8VPK - chains A and C of the 35 polymer chains in the assembly; structure by electron microscopy, 2.63 A resolution.

Chain A:
Molecule: 23S ribosomal RNA
Organism: Mycolicibacterium smegmatis MC2 155
Sequence (3120 nucleotides; each row starts with the number of its first residue):
     1 UAAGUGUUUAAGGGCGCAUGGUGGAUGCCUUGGCACUGGGAGCCGAUGAA
    51 GGACGUAGGAGGCUGCGAUAAGCCUCGGGGAGCUGUCAACCGAGCGUUGA
   101 UCCGAGGAUGUCCGAAUGGGGAAACCCGGCACGAGUGAUGUCGUGUCACC
   151 AGGCGCUGAAUAUAUAGGCGUCUGGGGGGAACGCGGGGAAGUGAAACAUC
   201 UCAGUACCCGUAGGAAGAGAAAACAAAAUGUGAUUCCGUGAGUAGUGGCG
   251 AGCGAAAGCGGAGGAUGGCUAAACCGUAUGCAUGUGAUACCGGGUAGGGG
   301 UUGUGUGUGCGGGGUUGUGGGACCUAUCUUUCCGGCUCUACCUGGCUGGA
   351 GGGCAGUGAGAAAAUGUUGUGGUUAGCGGAAAUGGCUUGGGAUGGCCUGC
   401 CGUAGACGGUGAGAGCCCGGUACGUGAAAACCCGACGUCUGUCUUGAUGG
   451 UGUUCCCGAGUAGCAGCGGGCCCGUGGAAUCUGCUGUGAAUCUGCCGGGA
   501 CCACCCGGUAAGCCUGAAUACUUCCCAGUGACCGAUAGCGGAUUAGUACC
   551 GUGAGGGAAUGGUGAAAAGUACCCCGGGAGGGGAGUGAAAGAGUACCUGA
   601 AACCGUGCGCUUACAAUCCGUCAGAGCCCUCGACGUGUCGUGGGGUGAUG
   651 GCGUGCCUUUUGAAGAAUGAGCCUGCGAGUCAGGGACAUGUCGCGAGGUU
   701 AACCCGGGUGGGGUAGCCGCAGCGAAAGCGAGUCUGAAUAGGGCGUAUCC
   751 ACACAAGAGUGUGUGGUGUAGUGGUGUGUUCUGGACCCGAAGCGGAGUGA
   801 UCUACCCAUGGCCAGGGUGAAGCGCGGGUAAGACCGCGUGGAGGCCCGAA
   851 CCCACUUAGGUUGAAGACUGAGGGGAUGAGCUGUGGGUAGGGGUGAAAGG
   901 CCAAUCAAACUCCGUGAUAGCUGGUUCUCCCCGAAAUGCAUUUAGGUGCA
   951 GCGUCGCAUGUUUCUUGCCGGAGGUAGAGCUACUGGAUGGCCGAUGGGCC
  1001 CCACAGGGUUACUGACGUCAGCCAAACUCCGAAUGCCGGUAAGUCCAAGA
  1051 GUGCGGCAGUGAGACGGCGGGGGAUAAGCUCCGUGCGUCGAGAGGGAAAC
  1101 AGCCCAGAUCGCCGGCUAAGGCCCCUAAGCGUGUGCUAAGUGGAAAAGGA
  1151 UGUGCAGUCGCGAAGACAACCAGGAGGUUGGCUUAGAAGCAGCCACCCUU
  1201 GAAAGAGUGCGUAAUAGCUCACUGGUCAAGUGAUUGUGCGCCGAUAAUGU
  1251 AGCGGGGCUCAAGCACACCGCCGAAGCCGCGGCAGCCAACGUGUUGGCUG
  1301 GGUAGGGGAGCGUCCUGCAUCCGGUGAAGCCGCCGAGUGAUCGAGUGGUG
  1351 GAGGGUGUGGGAGUGAGAAUGCAGGCAUGAGUAGCGAUUAGGCAAGUGAG
  1401 AACCUUGCCCGCCGAAAGACCAAGGGUUCCUGGGCCAGGCCAGUCCGCCC
  1451 AGGGUGAGUCGGGACCUAAGGCGAGGCCGACAGGCGUAGUCGAUGGACAA
  1501 CGGGUUGAUAUUCCCGUACCCGUGUAUGUGCGUCCAUGAUGAAUCAGCGG
  1551 UACUAACCAUCCAAAACCACCGUGACCGCACCUUUCGGGGUGUGGCGUUG
  1601 GUGGGGCUGCAUGGGACCUUCGUUGGUAGUAGUCAAGCGAUGGGGUGACG
  1651 CAGGAAGGUAGCCGUACCGGUCAGUGGUAAUACCGGGGUAAGCCUGUAGG
  1701 GAGUCAGAUAGGUAAAUCCGUCUGGCAUAUAUCCUGAGAGGUGAUGCAUA
  1751 GCCGAGUGAGGCGAAUUCGGUGAUCCUAUGCUGCCGAGAAAAGCCUCUAG
  1801 CGAGGACAUACACGGCCCGUACCCCAAACCAACACAGGUGGUCAGGUAGA
  1851 GAAUACUAAGGCGUACGAGUGAACUAUGGUUAAGGAACUCGGCAAAAUGC
  1901 CCCCGUAACUUCGGGAGAAGGGGGACCCACAUGGCGUGUAAGCCUUUACG
  1951 GCCCAAGCGUGAGUGGGUGGCACAAACCAGUGAGAAGCGACUGUUUACUA
  2001 AAAACACAGGUCCGUGCGAAGUCGCAAGACGAUGUAUACGGACUGACGCC
  2051 UGCCCGGUGCUGGAAGGUUAAGAGGACCCGUUAACUCCCUUUGGGGGUGA
  2101 AGCGGAGAAUUUAAGCCCCAGUAAACGGCGGUGGUAACUAUAACCAUCCU
  2151 AAGGUAGCGAAAUUCCUUGUCGGGUAAGUUCCGACCUGCACGAAUGGCGU
  2201 AACGACUUCUCAACUGUCUCAACCAUAGACUCGGCGAAAUUGCACUACGA
  2251 GUAAAGAUGCUCGUUACGCGCGGCAGGACGAAAAGACCCCGGGACCUUCA
  2301 CUACAACUUGGUAUUGGUGCUCGAUACGGUUUGUGUAGGAUAGGUGGGAG
  2351 ACUGUGAAGCUCACACGCCAGUGUGGGUGGAGUCGUUGUUGAAAUACCAC
  2401 UCUGAUCGUAUUGGGCCUCUAACCUCGGACCGUAUAUCCGGUUCAGGGAC
  2451 AGUGCCUGGUGGGUAGUUUAACUGGGGCGGUUGCCUCCUAAAAUGUAACG
  2501 GAGGCGCCCAAAGGUUCCCUCAACCUGGACGGCAAUCAGGUGUUGAGUGU
  2551 AAGUGCACAAGGGAGCUUGACUGCGAGACGGACAUGUCGAGCAGGGACGA
  2601 AAGUCGGGACUAGUGAUCCGGCACCUCUGAGUGGAAGGGGUGUCGCUCAA
  2651 CGGAUAAAAGGUACCCCGGGGAUAACAGGCUGAUCUUCCCCAAGAGUCCA
  2701 UAUCGACGGGAUGGUUUGGCACCUCGAUGUCGGCUCGUCGCAUCCUGGGG
  2751 CUGGAGCAGGUCCCAAGGGUUGGGCUGUUCGCCCAUUAAAGCGGCACGCG
  2801 AGCUGGGUUUAGAACGUCGUGAGACAGUUCGGUCUCUAUCCGCCGCGCGC
  2851 GUCAGAAGCUUGAGGAAACCUGUCCCUAGUACGAGAGGACCGGGACGGAC
  2901 GAACCUCUGGUAUACCAGUUGUCCCACCAGGGGCACGGCUGGAUAGCCAC
  2951 GUUCGGACAGGAUAACCGCUGAAAGCAUCUAAGCGGGAAACCUCUUCCAA
  3001 GACCAGGCUUCUCACCCUCUAGGAGGGAUAAGGCCCCCCGCAGACCACGG
  3051 GAUUGAUAGACCAGACCUGGAAGCCUAGUAAUAGGUGCAGGGAACUGGCA
  3101 CUAACCGGCCGAAAACUUAC
Disordered / not traced: 1, 1546-1619, 2056-2152
Small-molecule neighbours: erythromycin a (ERY): U861, A2282, A2283, A2286, A2727, G2729, U2833, C2834, U2835
What the authors report for this chain:
  - binding site for erythromycin a: A2282, U2835

Chain C:
Name: 50S ribosomal protein L2
Organism: Mycolicibacterium smegmatis MC2 155
UniProtKB: A0QSD4 (RL2_MYCS2); numbering as in UniProt (aligned over 1-278)
Chain sequence (278 residues; row label = number of the first residue in the row):
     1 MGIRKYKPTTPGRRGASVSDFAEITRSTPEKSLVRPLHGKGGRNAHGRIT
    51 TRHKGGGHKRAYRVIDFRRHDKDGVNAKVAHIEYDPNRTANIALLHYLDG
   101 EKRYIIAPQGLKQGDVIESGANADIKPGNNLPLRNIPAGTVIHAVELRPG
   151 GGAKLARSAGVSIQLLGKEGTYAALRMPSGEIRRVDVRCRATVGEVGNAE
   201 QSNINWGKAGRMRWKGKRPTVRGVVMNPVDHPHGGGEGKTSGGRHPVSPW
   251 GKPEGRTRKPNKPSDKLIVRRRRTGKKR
Disordered / not traced: 1, 277-278

How chain A and chain C interact:
Residue-residue contacts (285; chain A residue first):
  C805(A) with Arg43(C), hydrogen bond to the sugar; Arg218(C), hydrogen bond to the phosphate
  C806(A) with Lys40(C), sugar contact; Gly41(C), sugar contact; Arg43(C), hydrogen bond to the sugar; Gly55(C), phosphate contact; Gly56(C), phosphate contact; Arg213(C), salt bridge to the phosphate; Arg218(C), salt bridge to the phosphate
  C807(A) with His38(C), sugar contact; Gly39(C), sugar contact; Gly41(C), sugar contact; Gly55(C), phosphate contact; Gly56(C), hydrogen bond to the phosphate
  A808(A) with His38(C), phosphate contact; Gly39(C), hydrogen bond to the phosphate
  U809(A) with Lys59(C), salt bridge to the phosphate
  A820(A) with Lys7(C), phosphate contact; Thr9(C), sugar contact
  A821(A) with Lys7(C), salt bridge to the phosphate
  A842(A) with Thr9(C), base contact; Arg13(C), hydrogen bond to the sugar
  G843(A) with Thr10(C), hydrogen bond to the phosphate; Arg13(C), sugar contact
  G844(A) with Thr10(C), phosphate contact; Gly12(C), phosphate contact; Arg13(C), salt bridge to the phosphate; Lys208(C), salt bridge to the phosphate; Ala209(C), hydrogen bond to the base; Gly210(C), hydrogen bond to the base
  C845(A) with Thr10(C), sugar contact
  A879(A) with Lys208(C), salt bridge to the phosphate; Ala209(C), base contact; Gly210(C), phosphate contact; Arg213(C), hydrogen bond to the base; Trp214(C), hydrogen bond to the phosphate
  G887(A) with Arg43(C), base contact; Gly47(C), sugar contact
  U888(A) with His46(C), sugar contact; Gly47(C), sugar contact; Arg48(C), hydrogen bond to the phosphate
  A889(A) with Arg48(C), salt bridge to the phosphate
  G890(A) with Arg48(C), salt bridge to the phosphate
  G892(A) with Arg48(C), hydrogen bond to the sugar
  G893(A) with Arg48(C), salt bridge to the phosphate
  U894(A) with Arg43(C), phosphate contact; Gly47(C), phosphate contact; Arg48(C), phosphate contact; Ile49(C), hydrogen bond to the phosphate
  G895(A) with Ile49(C), phosphate contact; Arg218(C), salt bridge to the phosphate; Asp230(C), hydrogen bond to the base
  A896(A) with Arg213(C), base contact; Arg218(C), salt bridge to the phosphate; Pro219(C), sugar contact; Val221(C), sugar contact
  A897(A) with Val221(C), sugar contact; Val225(C), sugar contact; Met226(C), base contact; Asp230(C), base contact
  G899(A) with Asn227(C), hydrogen bond to the phosphate; Val229(C), base contact
  A908(A) with Val229(C), base contact
  A1469(A) with His38(C), salt bridge to the phosphate
  G1470(A) with His38(C), salt bridge to the phosphate
  G1484(A) with His46(C), sugar contact
  G1486(A) with Ala45(C), phosphate contact
  U1646(A) with Ser32(C), phosphate contact
  G1647(A) with Lys31(C), base contact
  A1648(A) with Lys31(C), hydrogen bond to the base
  G1650(A) with His58(C), sugar contact
  G1711(A) with Asp99(C), base contact; Gly100(C), base contact; Glu101(C), hydrogen bond to the sugar
  G1720(A) with Asp99(C), hydrogen bond to the base; Gly100(C), hydrogen bond to the sugar; Lys102(C), hydrogen bond to the phosphate
  U1721(A) with His96(C), phosphate contact; Tyr97(C), sugar contact; Leu98(C), sugar contact; Gly100(C), sugar contact; Lys102(C), salt bridge to the phosphate
  C1722(A) with Lys78(C), salt bridge to the phosphate; Leu98(C), sugar contact
  C1784(A) with Arg4(C), phosphate contact
  C1785(A) with Arg4(C), salt bridge to the phosphate; Tyr6(C), sugar contact; Val18(C), sugar contact; Phe21(C), phosphate contact
  G1786(A) with Val18(C), phosphate contact; His58(C), base contact; Arg211(C), salt bridge to the phosphate; Trp214(C), stacking on the base
  A1787(A) with Phe21(C), base contact; Ser27(C), base contact; His58(C), sugar contact; Lys59(C), sugar contact; Arg60(C), salt bridge to the phosphate; Arg63(C), hydrogen bond to the sugar; Tyr84(C), stacking on the base; Pro86(C), sugar contact
  G1788(A) with His58(C), hydrogen bond to the base; Lys59(C), phosphate contact; Arg60(C), sugar contact; Ala61(C), hydrogen bond to the phosphate; Arg63(C), salt bridge to the phosphate; Pro86(C), phosphate contact
  A1789(A) with Pro36(C), phosphate contact
  A1790(A) with Pro36(C), phosphate contact
  U1911(A) with Arg14(C), hydrogen bond to the sugar
  C1912(A) with Pro8(C), phosphate contact
  G1913(A) with Pro8(C), base contact; Thr9(C), sugar contact; Arg14(C), hydrogen bond to the base
  A1990(A) with Pro11(C), hydrogen bond to the base
  C1991(A) with Pro11(C), base contact
  C2005(A) with Arg222(C), salt bridge to the phosphate; Val225(C), sugar contact
  A2006(A) with Pro219(C), phosphate contact; Thr220(C), hydrogen bond to the phosphate; Val221(C), phosphate contact; Arg222(C), salt bridge to the phosphate
  C2007(A) with Ala209(C), hydrogen bond to the sugar; Pro219(C), phosphate contact; Thr220(C), hydrogen bond to the phosphate
  A2008(A) with Asn205(C), hydrogen bond to the sugar; Trp206(C), hydrogen bond to the phosphate; Gly207(C), hydrogen bond to the sugar; Lys208(C), sugar contact; Ala209(C), sugar contact; Met212(C), phosphate contact
  G2009(A) with Ile204(C), phosphate contact; Asn205(C), sugar contact; Trp206(C), hydrogen bond to the phosphate
  C2013(A) with Glu254(C), sugar contact
  G2014(A) with Gly255(C), sugar contact; Arg256(C), phosphate contact; Thr257(C), hydrogen bond to the sugar; Arg272(C), salt bridge to the phosphate; Thr274(C), phosphate contact
  U2015(A) with Arg256(C), phosphate contact; Thr257(C), sugar contact; Arg258(C), hydrogen bond to the phosphate; Arg271(C), salt bridge to the phosphate; Arg272(C), salt bridge to the phosphate
  G2016(A) with Lys154(C), base contact; Leu155(C), base contact; Ala156(C), base contact; Met177(C), base contact; Pro178(C), base contact; Ser179(C), hydrogen bond to the base; Glu181(C), hydrogen bond to the sugar; Arg183(C), hydrogen bond to the phosphate; Arg258(C), salt bridge to the phosphate; Ile268(C), sugar contact
  C2017(A) with Leu147(C), sugar contact; Lys154(C), sugar contact; Arg183(C), salt bridge to the phosphate; Arg258(C), salt bridge to the phosphate; Lys262(C), salt bridge to the phosphate; Ser264(C), hydrogen bond to the phosphate
  G2018(A) with Lys154(C), phosphate contact
  A2020(A) with Thr257(C), hydrogen bond to the sugar
  G2021(A) with Thr50(C), hydrogen bond to the base; Thr51(C), hydrogen bond to the base; Thr257(C), phosphate contact
  U2022(A) with Ile49(C), sugar contact; Thr50(C), hydrogen bond to the sugar; Trp250(C), phosphate contact; Lys252(C), phosphate contact
  C2023(A) with Asn44(C), hydrogen bond to the base; His46(C), hydrogen bond to the sugar; Arg48(C), hydrogen bond to the phosphate; Thr50(C), sugar contact; Trp250(C), phosphate contact
  G2024(A) with His46(C), sugar contact
  G2028(A) with Asn44(C), base contact; His46(C), base contact
  A2029(A) with Asn44(C), hydrogen bond to the base; Ala45(C), hydrogen bond to the sugar
  C2030(A) with Lys40(C), phosphate contact; Gly42(C), hydrogen bond to the sugar; Arg43(C), hydrogen bond to the sugar; Asn44(C), sugar contact; Thr50(C), hydrogen bond to the base; Thr51(C), hydrogen bond to the base
  G2031(A) with Lys40(C), salt bridge to the phosphate; Thr51(C), hydrogen bond to the sugar; Lys54(C), phosphate contact
  A2032(A) with Lys54(C), salt bridge to the phosphate
  U2033(A) with Arg35(C), base contact; Leu37(C), phosphate contact; Tyr62(C), stacking on the base
  G2034(A) with Tyr62(C), hydrogen bond to the phosphate; Phe67(C), phosphate contact; Asn87(C), sugar contact; Arg88(C), salt bridge to the phosphate; Arg157(C), salt bridge to the phosphate
  U2035(A) with Arg88(C), salt bridge to the phosphate; Lys154(C), hydrogen bond to the sugar; Leu155(C), sugar contact; Ala156(C), hydrogen bond to the sugar; Arg157(C), salt bridge to the phosphate; Ser158(C), phosphate contact
  A2036(A) with Ala156(C), hydrogen bond to the phosphate; Arg157(C), hydrogen bond to the phosphate; Ser158(C), hydrogen bond to the phosphate; Val161(C), phosphate contact; Pro178(C), hydrogen bond to the sugar; Ser179(C), hydrogen bond to the sugar
  U2037(A) with Thr89(C), sugar contact; Ser158(C), hydrogen bond to the sugar; Ala159(C), hydrogen bond to the sugar; Gly160(C), base contact; Val161(C), phosphate contact; Ala199(C), hydrogen bond to the base; Gln201(C), hydrogen bond to the phosphate; Ser202(C), hydrogen bond to the base
  A2038(A) with Thr89(C), phosphate contact; Ser158(C), sugar contact; Gln201(C), hydrogen bond to the phosphate
  C2039(A) with Lys54(C), phosphate contact
  G2040(A) with Thr51(C), sugar contact; Arg52(C), phosphate contact; Lys54(C), salt bridge to the phosphate
  G2041(A) with Arg52(C), salt bridge to the phosphate; His53(C), salt bridge to the phosphate; Ser248(C), sugar contact; Pro249(C), phosphate contact; Glu254(C), hydrogen bond to the base
  A2042(A) with Arg52(C), salt bridge to the phosphate; His231(C), salt bridge to the phosphate; His233(C), hydrogen bond to the phosphate; Pro246(C), sugar contact; Val247(C), sugar contact; Pro249(C), phosphate contact
  C2043(A) with Arg222(C), phosphate contact; Gly223(C), hydrogen bond to the phosphate; Val224(C), hydrogen bond to the phosphate; His233(C), salt bridge to the phosphate
  U2044(A) with Arg222(C), salt bridge to the phosphate; Lys239(C), phosphate contact; Thr240(C), phosphate contact
  G2045(A) with Arg222(C), hydrogen bond to the base; Lys239(C), salt bridge to the phosphate
  A2046(A) with Arg14(C), base contact
  A2201(A) with Arg14(C), base contact
  C2296(A) with Pro228(C), sugar contact
  U2297(A) with Pro228(C), phosphate contact
  U2298(A) with Arg244(C), salt bridge to the phosphate
  A2306(A) with Lys252(C), sugar contact
  U2308(A) with Pro260(C), phosphate contact; Asn261(C), phosphate contact
  U2425(A) with Arg148(C), hydrogen bond to the sugar
  G2427(A) with Arg148(C), salt bridge to the phosphate; Pro149(C), hydrogen bond to the sugar; Gly150(C), sugar contact; Gly151(C), hydrogen bond to the sugar
  G2428(A) with Arg68(C), hydrogen bond to the phosphate; Gly150(C), sugar contact
  A2429(A) with Arg68(C), salt bridge to the phosphate
  A2445(A) with Arg148(C), base contact; Arg188(C), hydrogen bond to the sugar
  G2446(A) with Tyr172(C), hydrogen bond to the phosphate; Arg188(C), salt bridge to the phosphate
  G2447(A) with Tyr172(C), hydrogen bond to the phosphate; Pro263(C), sugar contact; Lys266(C), sugar contact
  G2448(A) with Lys266(C), phosphate contact
  A2451(A) with Asn261(C), hydrogen bond to the sugar
  G2463(A) with Arg244(C), salt bridge to the phosphate; Trp250(C), sugar contact; Gly251(C), sugar contact
  A2814(A) with Gly238(C), phosphate contact; Lys239(C), phosphate contact
  C2815(A) with Glu237(C), phosphate contact; Gly238(C), phosphate contact; Lys239(C), phosphate contact
  U2820(A) with Gly243(C), hydrogen bond to the sugar
  G2821(A) with Gly243(C), sugar contact
  A2822(A) with Pro228(C), phosphate contact; Gly235(C), phosphate contact; Gly236(C), hydrogen bond to the phosphate
  G2823(A) with Glu237(C), base contact
  A2824(A) with Glu237(C), base contact
Also at the interface, not in a pair above, chain A (112 interface residues in all): G878, A898, C1485, C2012, A2019, A2027
Also at the interface, not in a pair above, chain C (147 interface residues in all): Ser19, Asp186, Asn198, Glu200, Lys215, Pro232, Gly234, Ser241, Lys259, Gly275

Overview:
112 residues of chain A face 147 of chain C across their interface; the contacts include 83 hydrogen bonds, 48
salt bridges and 3 aromatic stacking contacts. Polar contacts include G844(A)-Ala209(C), G844(A)-Gly210(C) and
A879(A)-Arg213(C). Bound to chain A: erythromycin a. From the paper: a binding site for erythromycin a at
A2282(A) and U2835(A).
Here chain A is 23S ribosomal RNA and chain C is 50S ribosomal protein L2, both from Mycolicibacterium
smegmatis MC2 155. Entry 8VPK (Structure of Mycobacterium smegmatis 50S ribosomal subunit bound to HflX and
erythromycin:50S-HflX-B-Ery) was determined by electron microscopy, deposited together with 8VIO, 8VK0, 8VK7,
8VKI, 8VKW, 8VR4, 8VR8 and 8VRL.
